PDB entry 5OU9 | X-ray diffraction, 2.50 A resolution | chains C and D of the 5 polymer chains in the assembly

== Chain C (and D) ==
Molecule: (GPO)3
Notes: chain D of this document is another copy of the same molecule, construct and numbering; everything in this record applies to it too
Sequence (21 residues; numbered 1 to 21; the number before each row is that of its first residue):
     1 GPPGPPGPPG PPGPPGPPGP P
Modified residues: Pro-9 (4-hydroxyproline; HYP); Pro-12 (4-hydroxyproline; HYP); Pro-15 (4-hydroxyproline; HYP)

== How chain C and chain D interact ==
Contacting residue pairs - 37 pairs, chain C then chain D:
  Gly-1(C) / Gly-1(D)
  Pro-2(C) / Gly-1(D)
  Pro-3(C) / Pro-2(D)
  Gly-4(C) / Pro-2(D)  hydrogen bond (backbone-backbone)
  Gly-4(C) / Gly-4(D)
  Gly-4(C) / Pro-5(D)
  Pro-5(C) / Gly-4(D)
  Pro-6(C) / Pro-5(D)
  Gly-7(C) / Pro-5(D)  hydrogen bond (backbone-backbone)
  Gly-7(C) / Gly-7(D)
  Gly-7(C) / Pro-8(D)
  Pro-8(C) / Gly-7(D)
  Pro-9(C) / Pro-8(D)
  Gly-10(C) / Pro-8(D)  hydrogen bond (backbone-backbone)
  Gly-10(C) / Pro-9(D)
  Gly-10(C) / Gly-10(D)
  Gly-10(C) / Pro-11(D)
  Pro-11(C) / Gly-10(D)
  Pro-11(C) / Pro-11(D)
  Pro-12(C) / Pro-11(D)
  Gly-13(C) / Pro-11(D)  hydrogen bond (backbone-backbone)
  Gly-13(C) / Gly-13(D)
  Gly-13(C) / Pro-14(D)
  Pro-14(C) / Gly-13(D)
  Pro-14(C) / Pro-14(D)
  Pro-15(C) / Pro-14(D)
  Pro-15(C) / Pro-15(D)
  Gly-16(C) / Pro-14(D)  hydrogen bond (backbone-backbone)
  Gly-16(C) / Pro-15(D)
  Gly-16(C) / Gly-16(D)
  Gly-16(C) / Pro-17(D)
  Pro-17(C) / Gly-16(D)
  Pro-18(C) / Pro-17(D)
  Gly-19(C) / Pro-17(D)  hydrogen bond (backbone-backbone)
  Gly-19(C) / Gly-19(D)
  Pro-20(C) / Gly-19(D)
  Pro-21(C) / Pro-20(D)
Also at the interface, not in a pair above, chain D (21 interface residues in all): Pro-3, Pro-6, Pro-12, Pro-18, Pro-21

== Overview ==
Chain C and chain D each contribute 21 residues to their interface, with 6 hydrogen bonds. Backbone hydrogen
bonds pair Gly-4(C)/Pro-2(D), Gly-7(C)/Pro-5(D) and Gly-10(C)/Pro-8(D).
Chain C and chain D are both (GPO)3; the structure, Crystal structure of Glycoprotein VI in complex with
collagen-peptide (GPO)3, was determined by X-ray diffraction.
